7CHW - chains A and C of the 9 polymer chains in the assembly; structure by electron microscopy, 3.58 A resolution.

# Chain A
Molecule: DNA-directed RNA polymerase subunit alpha
Source organism: Escherichia coli
Notes: EC 2.7.7.6
Reference sequence: U9ZUN7 (U9ZUN7_ECOLX); numbering as in UniProt (aligned over 1-329)
Amino-acid sequence (329 residues; each row starts with the number of its first residue):
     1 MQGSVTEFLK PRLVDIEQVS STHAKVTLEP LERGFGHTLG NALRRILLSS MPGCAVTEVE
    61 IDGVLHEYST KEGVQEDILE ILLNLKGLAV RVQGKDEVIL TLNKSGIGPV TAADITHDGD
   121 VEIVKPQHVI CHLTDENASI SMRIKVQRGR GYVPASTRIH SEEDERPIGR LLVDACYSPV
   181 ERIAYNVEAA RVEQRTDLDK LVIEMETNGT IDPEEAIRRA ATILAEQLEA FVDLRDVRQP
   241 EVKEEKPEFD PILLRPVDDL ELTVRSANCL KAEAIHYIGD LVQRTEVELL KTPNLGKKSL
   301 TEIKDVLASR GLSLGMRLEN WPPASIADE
Not modelled in the structure: 1-6, 237-329

# Chain C
Molecule: DNA-directed RNA polymerase subunit beta
Source organism: Escherichia coli (strain K12)
Notes: EC 2.7.7.6
Reference sequence: P0A8V2 (RPOB_ECOLI); numbering as in UniProt (aligned over 1-1342)
Amino-acid sequence (1342 residues; row label = number of the first residue in the row):
     1 MVYSYTEKKR IRKDFGKRPQ VLDVPYLLSI QLDSFQKFIE QDPEGQYGLE AAFRSVFPIQ
    61 SYSGNSELQY VSYRLGEPVF DVQECQIRGV TYSAPLRVKL RLVIYEREAP EGTVKDIKEQ
   121 EVYMGEIPLM TDNGTFVING TERVIVSQLH RSPGVFFDSD KGKTHSSGKV LYNARIIPYR
   181 GSWLDFEFDP KDNLFVRIDR RRKLPATIIL RALNYTTEQI LDLFFEKVIF EIRDNKLQME
   241 LVPERLRGET ASFDIEANGK VYVEKGRRIT ARHIRQLEKD DVKLIEVPVE YIAGKVVAKD
   301 YIDESTGELI CAANMELSLD LLAKLSQSGH KRIETLFTND LDHGPYISET LRVDPTNDRL
   361 SALVEIYRMM RPGEPPTREA AESLFENLFF SEDRYDLSAV GRMKFNRSLL REEIEGSGIL
   421 SKDDIIDVMK KLIDIRNGKG EVDDIDHLGN RRIRSVGEMA ENQFRVGLVR VERAVKERLS
   481 LGDLDTLMPQ DMINAKPISA AVKEFFGSSQ LSQFMVQNNP LSEITHKRRI SALGPGGLTR
   541 ERAGFEVRDV HPTHYGRVCP IETPEGPNIG LINSLSVYAQ TNEYGFLETP YRKVTDGVVT
   601 DEIHYLSAIE EGNYVIAQAN SNLDEEGHFV EDLVTCRSKG ESSLFSRDQV DYMDVSTQQV
   661 VSVGASLIPF LEHDDANRAL MGANMQRQAV PTLRADKPLV GTGMERAVAV DSGVTAVAKR
   721 GGVVQYVDAS RIVIKVNEDE MYPGEAGIDI YNLTKYTRSN QNTCINQMPC VSLGEPVERG
   781 DVLADGPSTD LGELALGQNM RVAFMPWNGY NFEDSILVSE RVVQEDRFTT IHIQELACVS
   841 RDTKLGPEEI TADIPNVGEA ALSKLDESGI VYIGAEVTGG DILVGKVTPK GETQLTPEEK
   901 LLRAIFGEKA SDVKDSSLRV PNGVSGTVID VQVFTRDGVE KDKRALEIEE MQLKQAKKDL
   961 SEELQILEAG LFSRIRAVLV AGGVEAEKLD KLPRDRWLEL GLTDEEKQNQ LEQLAEQYDE
  1021 LKHEFEKKLE AKRRKITQGD DLAPGVLKIV KVYLAVKRRI QPGDKMAGRH GNKGVISKIN
  1081 PIEDMPYDEN GTPVDIVLNP LGVPSRMNIG QILETHLGMA AKGIGDKINA MLKQQQEVAK
  1141 LREFIQRAYD LGADVRQKVD LSTFSDEEVM RLAENLRKGM PIATPVFDGA KEAEIKELLK
  1201 LGDLPTSGQI RLYDGRTGEQ FERPVTVGYM YMLKLNHLVD DKMHARSTGS YSLVTQQPLG
  1261 GKAQFGGQRF GEMEVWALEA YGAAYTLQEM LTVKSDDVNG RTKMYKNIVD GNHQMEPGMP
  1321 ESFNVLLKEI RSLGINIELE DE
Not modelled in the structure: 1-2, 198
Sequence notes: engineered mutation V516 (Asp in P0A8V2)
Swiss-Prot annotation at these positions:
  - modified residue (N6-acetyllysine): K1022, K1200

# How chain A and chain C interact
Contacting residue pairs (49; chain A residue first):
  N41(A) with G1215(C); R1216(C), hydrogen bond (side chain-backbone); G1218(C)
  R44(A) with E1083(C); Y1087(C); G1091(C), hydrogen bond (side chain-backbone)
  R45(A) with E1083(C); D1084(C), salt bridge; G1215(C); R1216(C)
  L48(A) with E1083(C)
  S49(A) with E1083(C), hydrogen bond
  L65(A) with I873(C)
  H66(A) with I929(C)
  Y68(A) with Y756(C); I831(C), hydrophobic; T927(C); I929(C), hydrophobic; A1055(C), hydrogen bond (side chain-backbone); K1057(C)
  T70(A) with A729(C)
  E72(A) with K958(C), salt bridge
  G73(A) with D728(C), hydrogen bond (backbone-side chain)
  V74(A) with D728(C); A729(C), hydrogen bond (backbone-backbone)
  Q75(A) with V727(C); A729(C); V771(C)
  D77(A) with K755(C), salt bridge; Y756(C), hydrogen bond; N766(C), hydrogen bond
  L79(A) with L693(C), hydrophobic; Y756(C); I831(C), hydrophobic; K1057(C)
  E80(A) with R694(C), salt bridge
  T134(A) with Y726(C); V727(C), hydrogen bond (side chain-backbone); D728(C); L773(C)
  Y152(A) with V823(C); Q824(C)
  E181(A) with R821(C), hydrogen bond (backbone-side chain)
  R182(A) with N1090(C), hydrogen bond (side chain-backbone); T1092(C)
  A184(A) with E1089(C); N1090(C)
  Y185(A) with Y1087(C), hydrogen bond
  N186(A) with E1089(C), hydrogen bond
Other interface residues (no listed pair), chain A (36 interface residues in all): E67, S69, K71, E76, L83, K86, D135, S156, I159, I168, D174, V180, I183
Other interface residues (no listed pair), chain C (38 interface residues in all): R731, D826, G874, E876, R1059, P1093, T1217

# Summary
Chain A and chain C form an interface of 36 and 38 residues respectively; the contacts include 13 hydrogen
bonds and 4 salt bridges. Polar pairs include R45(A)-D1084(C), E72(A)-K958(C) and D77(A)-K755(C).
Here chain A is DNA-directed RNA polymerase subunit alpha (Escherichia coli) and chain C is DNA-directed RNA
polymerase subunit beta (Escherichia coli (strain K12)). Entry 7CHW (Cryo-EM structure of an Escherichia coli
RNAP-promoter open complex (RPo)) was determined by electron microscopy.
